Entry 2AGX (X-ray diffraction, 2.20 A resolution); this record covers chains H and B of the 4 polymer chains in the assembly.

# Chain H
Molecule: Aromatic amine dehydrogenase
Organism: Alcaligenes faecalis
Notes: EC 1.4.99.4
UniProt: P84887 (AAUA_ALCFA); residue numbers follow UniProt; this construct covers 48-182
Amino-acid sequence (135 residues; numbered 48 to 182; the number before each row is that of its first residue):
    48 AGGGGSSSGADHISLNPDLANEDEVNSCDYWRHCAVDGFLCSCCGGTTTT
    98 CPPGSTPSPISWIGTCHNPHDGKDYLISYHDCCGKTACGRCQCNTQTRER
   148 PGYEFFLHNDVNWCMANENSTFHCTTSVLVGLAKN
Unresolved in the structure: 48-58, 180-182
Modified / non-standard residues: Trp-109 (2-amino-3-(6,7-dioxo-6,7-dihydro-1H-indol-3-yl)-propionic acid; TRQ)
Disulfides: Cys-75/Cys-140, Cys-81/Cys-113, Cys-88/Cys-171, Cys-90/Cys-138, Cys-91/Cys-135, Cys-98/Cys-129, Cys-130/Cys-161
Glycans and other covalent adducts: covalent link Trp-109/Trp-160
Ligand contacts: 2-(1H-indol-3-yl)ethanimine (TSH): Asp-84, Trp-109, Asp-128, Asn-156, Asp-157, Val-158, Asn-159, Trp-160, Phe-169, Thr-172
Swiss-Prot annotation at these positions:
  - active site: Trp-109 (Tryptophylquinone 6'-substrate hemiaminal intermediate), Asp-128 (Proton acceptor)
  - binding site (substrate): Asp-84, Asn-156 to Val-158
  - site: Thr-172 (Transition state stabilizer)
  - modified residue: Trp-109 (Tryptophylquinone)
  - cross-link: Trp-109 to Trp-160 (Tryptophan tryptophylquinone (Trp-Trp))

# Chain B
Molecule: Aromatic amine dehydrogenase
Organism: Alcaligenes faecalis
Notes: EC 1.4.99.4
UniProt: P84888 (AAUB_ALCFA); residues 73-432 here correspond to UniProt positions 30-389 (UniProt number = residue number - 43)
Amino-acid sequence (361 residues; each row starts with the number of its first residue):
    73 REVLTGGHSVSAPQENRIYVMDSVFMHLTESRVHVYDYTNGKFLGMVPTA
   123 FNGHVQVSNDGKKIYTMTTYHERITRGKRSDVVEVWDADKLTFEKEISLP
   173 PKRVQGLNYDGLFRQTTDGKFIVLQNASPATSIGIVDVAKGDYVEDVTAA
   223 AGCWSVIPQPNRPRSFMTICGDGGLLTINLGEDGKVASQSRSKQMFSVKD
   273 DPIFIAPALDKDKAHFVSYYGNVYSADFSGDEVKVDGPWSLLNDEDKAKN
   323 WVPGGYNLVGLHRASGRMYVFMHPDGKEGTHKFPAAEIWVMDTKTKQRVA
   373 RIPGRDALSMTIDQQRNLMLTLDGGNVNVYDISQPEPKLLRTIEGAAEAS
   423 LQVQFHPVGGT
Unresolved in the structure: 432-433
Disulfides: Cys-225/Cys-242
Ligand contacts: 2-(1H-indol-3-yl)ethanimine (TSH): Phe-97, Leu-100, Phe-123, Asn-124, Gln-177, Gly-178, Leu-179

# How chain H and chain B interact
Contacting residue pairs (52; chain H residue first):
  Leu-62(H) with Glu-74(B)
  Pro-64(H) with Glu-74(B)
  Arg-79(H) with Glu-74(B), salt bridge
  Cys-90(H) with Phe-115(B)
  Cys-91(H) with Phe-115(B)
  Gly-92(H) with Phe-115(B); Leu-116(B)
  Thr-96(H) with Glu-74(B); Val-75(B); Leu-76(B); Thr-77(B), hydrogen bond (backbone-backbone)
  Thr-97(H) with Leu-76(B); Thr-77(B); His-80(B)
  Cys-98(H) with Leu-76(B); Thr-77(B), hydrogen bond (backbone-backbone); His-80(B)
  Pro-100(H) with His-80(B); Ser-81(B); Val-82(B); Leu-116(B); Lys-162(B)
  Gly-101(H) with Lys-162(B), hydrogen bond (backbone-backbone); Leu-163(B); Thr-164(B)
  Pro-104(H) with Leu-76(B); Thr-77(B); Gly-78(B)
  His-127(H) with Leu-76(B)
  Asp-128(H) with Leu-76(B)
  Cys-129(H) with Leu-76(B), hydrophobic
  Lys-132(H) with Met-118(B), hydrogen bond (side chain-backbone); Pro-120(B); Leu-163(B), hydrogen bond (side chain-backbone)
  Thr-133(H) with Glu-102(B); Arg-104(B); Met-118(B); Pro-120(B)
  Ala-134(H) with Arg-104(B), hydrogen bond (backbone-side chain); Met-118(B)
  Cys-135(H) with Met-118(B)
  Arg-137(H) with His-106(B); Tyr-108(B), hydrogen bond; Phe-115(B); Gly-417(B), hydrogen bond (side chain-backbone); Ala-418(B)
  His-170(H) with Met-118(B)
  Thr-173(H) with Leu-76(B)
  Val-175(H) with Glu-74(B)
  Leu-176(H) with Arg-73(B); Glu-74(B), hydrogen bond (backbone-side chain)
  Val-177(H) with Arg-73(B)
Also at the interface, not in a pair above, chain H (28 interface residues in all): Ser-102, Ser-174, Gly-178
Also at the interface, not in a pair above, chain B (25 interface residues in all): Gly-117, Trp-158, Asp-161

# Summary
Chain H and chain B form an interface of 28 and 25 residues respectively; the contacts include 9 hydrogen
bonds and 1 salt bridge. Polar contacts include Arg-79(H)/Glu-74(B), Lys-132(H)/Met-118(B) and
Lys-132(H)/Leu-163(B). Bound to chain H: 2-(1H-indol-3-yl)ethanimine. Bound to chain B:
2-(1H-indol-3-yl)ethanimine.
Here chain H is Aromatic amine dehydrogenase and chain B is Aromatic amine dehydrogenase, both from
Alcaligenes faecalis. Entry 2AGX (Crystal structure of the Schiff base intermediate in the reductive
half-reaction of aromatic amine dehydrogenase (AADH) ...) was determined by X-ray diffraction together with
2AGL, 2AGW, 2AGY, 2AGZ, 2AH0 and 2AH1 from the same study.
